3AJ1 - chains D and F of the 8 polymer chains in the assembly; structure by X-ray diffraction, 2.50 A resolution.

Chain D (and F):
Molecule: Cellulose synthase operon protein D
From: Acetobacter xylinus
Notes: chain F of this document is another copy of the same molecule, construct and numbering; everything in this record applies to it too
Reference sequence: P37719 (ACSD_ACEXY); numbering as in UniProt (aligned over 1-156)
Chain sequence (167 residues; row label = number of the first residue in the row; numbers below 1 keep their minus sign (Mse-10 is residue -10)):
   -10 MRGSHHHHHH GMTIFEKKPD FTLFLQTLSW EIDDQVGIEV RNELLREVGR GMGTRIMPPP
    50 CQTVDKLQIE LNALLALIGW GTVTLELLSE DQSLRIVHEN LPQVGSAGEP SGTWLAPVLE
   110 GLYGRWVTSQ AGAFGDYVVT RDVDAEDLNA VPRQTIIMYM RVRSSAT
Unresolved in the structure: -10 to 5
Sequence notes: expression tag (-10 to 0)
Modified residues: Mse-10, Mse1 (selenomethionine); Mse41, Mse46, Mse147, Mse149 (selenomethionine; parent Met)

Interface between chain D and chain F:
Residue-residue contacts (16; chain D residue first):
  Pro48(D) - Trp19(F)  hydrophobic
  Pro49(D) - Trp19(F)
  Asp54(D) - Ser100(F)
  Asp54(D) - Arg142(F)  salt bridge
  Lys55(D) - Ser95(F)  hydrogen bond (side chain-backbone)
  Lys55(D) - Ser100(F)  hydrogen bond
  Ile58(D) - Gln92(F)
  Ile58(D) - Gly94(F)
  Ile58(D) - Ser95(F)
  Ile58(D) - Ser100(F)
  Ile58(D) - Gly101(F)
  Glu59(D) - Gln15(F)  hydrogen bond
  Glu59(D) - Trp19(F)
  Glu59(D) - Gly94(F)
  Glu59(D) - Ser95(F)  hydrogen bond
  Ala62(D) - Gln15(F)
Other interface residues (no listed pair), chain D (9 interface residues in all): Cys50, Leu66
Other interface residues (no listed pair), chain F (10 interface residues in all): Asp9, Gly97

Overview:
9 residues of chain D face 10 of chain F across their interface; the contacts include 4 hydrogen bonds and 1
salt bridge. Polar contacts include Asp54(D)-Arg142(F), Lys55(D)-Ser95(F) and Lys55(D)-Ser100(F).
Both chains are Cellulose synthase operon protein D (Acetobacter xylinus). Entry 3AJ1 (The structure of AxCeSD
octamer (N-terminal HIS-tag) from Acetobacter xylinum) was determined by X-ray diffraction (same publication
as 3AJ2 and 3A8E).
